Entry 8AOO (X-ray diffraction, 1.18 A resolution); this record covers chains A and D of the 8 polymer chains in the assembly.

[Chain A (and D)]
Molecule: Fucose-binding lectin PA-IIL
From: Pseudomonas aeruginosa PAO1
Notes: chain D of this document is another copy of the same molecule, construct and numbering; everything in this record applies to it too
UniProtKB: Q9HYN5 (Q9HYN5_PSEAE); residues 1-114 here correspond to UniProt positions 2-115 (UniProt number = residue number + 1)
Amino-acid sequence (114 residues; row label = number of the first residue in the row):
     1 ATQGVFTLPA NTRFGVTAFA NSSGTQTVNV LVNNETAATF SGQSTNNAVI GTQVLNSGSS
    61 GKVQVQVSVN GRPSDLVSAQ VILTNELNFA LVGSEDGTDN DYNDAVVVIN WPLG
Ion coordination: Ca2+ site 1: Asn21, Asp101, Asn103, Asp104 (together with ZDC) (shared with 1 residue of chain B); Ca2+ site 2: Glu95, Asp99, Asp101, Asp104 (together with ZDC); Ca2+ site 3: Gly114 (together with ZDC) (shared with 4 residues of chain B)
Small-molecule neighbours: ZDC (3,7-anhydro-2,8-dideoxy-L-glycero-D-gluco-octonic acid): Asn21, Ser22, Ser23, Thr45, Glu95, Asp96, Gly97, Asp99, Asp101, Asn103, Asp104

[Chain A / chain D interface]
Residue-residue contacts (17; chain A residue first):
  Ala1(A) - Thr84(D)
  Thr2(A) - Thr84(D)  hydrogen bond (backbone-side chain)
  Val5(A) - Asn85(D)
  Phe6(A) - Asn85(D)
  Thr7(A) - Asn85(D)  hydrogen bond
  Ala79(A) - Ile82(D)
  Gln80(A) - Gln80(D)
  Gln80(A) - Val81(D)
  Gln80(A) - Ile82(D)  hydrogen bond (backbone-backbone)
  Val81(A) - Gln80(D)
  Ile82(A) - Ala79(D)
  Ile82(A) - Gln80(D)  hydrogen bond (backbone-backbone)
  Thr84(A) - Ala1(D)
  Thr84(A) - Thr2(D)  hydrogen bond (side chain-backbone)
  Asn85(A) - Val5(D)
  Asn85(A) - Phe6(D)
  Asn85(A) - Thr7(D)  hydrogen bond
Interface residues without a listed pair, chain A (13 interface residues in all): Gln3, Leu83
Interface residues without a listed pair, chain D (13 interface residues in all): Gln3, Leu83

[Overview]
Chain A and chain D each contribute 13 residues to their interface, with 6 hydrogen bonds. Polar contacts
include Thr2(A)-Thr84(D), Thr7(A)-Asn85(D) and Gln80(A)-Ile82(D). Chain A binds compound ZDC. The Ca2+ site 1
is built by Asn21(A), Asp101(A), Asn103(A) and Asp104(A).
Both chains are Fucose-binding lectin PA-IIL (Pseudomonas aeruginosa PAO1). Entry 8AOO (Fucosylated
mixed-chirality linear peptide FHP31 bound to the fucose binding lectin LecB PA-IIL from Pseudomonas
aeruginosa ...) was determined by X-ray diffraction together with 8AN9, 8ANO and 8ANR from the same study.
